PDB entry 3RZK | X-ray diffraction, 2.78 A resolution | chains A and B of the 3 polymer chains in the assembly

[Chain A]
Name: Alpha-ketoglutarate-dependent dioxygenase alkB homolog 2
From: Homo sapiens
Notes: EC 1.14.11.-
Reference sequence: Q6NS38 (ALKB2_HUMAN); residue numbers follow UniProt; this construct covers 56-261
Amino-acid sequence (209 residues; each row starts with the number of its first residue):
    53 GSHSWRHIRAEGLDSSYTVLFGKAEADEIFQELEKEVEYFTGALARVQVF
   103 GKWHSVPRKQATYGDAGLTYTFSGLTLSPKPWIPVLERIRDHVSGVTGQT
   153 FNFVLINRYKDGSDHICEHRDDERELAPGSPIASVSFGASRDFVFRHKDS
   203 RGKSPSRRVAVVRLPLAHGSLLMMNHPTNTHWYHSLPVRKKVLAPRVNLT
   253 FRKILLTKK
Disordered / not traced: 53-54, 204-206, 259-261
Construct notes: expression tag (53-55); engineered mutation Ser67 (Cys in Q6NS38), Ser165 (Cys in Q6NS38), Cys169 (Gly in Q6NS38), Ser192 (Cys in Q6NS38)
Metal / ion sites: Mn2+: His171, Asp173, His236 (together with 2-oxoglutaric acid)
Ligand contacts: 2-oxoglutaric acid (AKG): Leu157, Asn159, Tyr161, Ile168, His171, Asp173, Ser186, Phe195, Leu218, His236, Leu238, Arg248, Asn250, Thr252, Arg254
UniProt features mapped onto this chain:
  - binding site (substrate): Phe102 to Lys104, Tyr122 to Phe124, Asp174
  - binding site (2-oxoglutarate): Asn159, Tyr161, His171, His236, Arg248, Thr252, Arg254
  - binding site (Fe cation): His171, Asp173, His236
  - mutagenesis: Val101 to Gly103 (Strong decrease of activity toward N1-methyladenine adduct in both ssDNA and dsDNA substrates), Val101 (V101A: Decreases activity toward N1-methyladenine adduct in ssDNA. Has no effect on lesion repair in dsDNA; V101G: Loss of activity toward N1-methyladenine adduct in either ssDNA or dsDNA ...), Phe102 (F102A: Strong decrease of activity toward N1-methyladenine adduct. Loss of activity toward N1-methyladenine adduct in either ssDNA or dsDNA; when associated with G-101), Arg110 (R110A: Loss of activity toward N1-methyladenine adduct in either ssDNA or dsDNA), Tyr122 (Y122A: Decreases activity toward N1-methyladenine adduct in either ssDNA or dsDNA), Phe124 (F124A: Loss of activity toward N1-methyladenine adduct in either ssDNA or dsDNA), Ser125 (S125A: Strong decrease of activity toward N1-methyladenine adduct in ssDNA. Has no effect on lesion repair in dsDNA), Asp173 (D173A: Loss of activity associated with decreased rDNA transcription), Glu175 (E175A: Loss of activity), His236 (H236A: Decreases activity)
From the paper describing this entry:
  - mutagenesis - V101G/F102A: abolished catalytic activity
  - mutagenesis - V101A, F102A: decreased catalytic activity on 1-meA
  - mutagenesis - V101A, F102A: decreased catalytic activity on 3-meC

[Chain B]
Molecule: 13-nt DNA strand
Sequence (13 nucleotides; row label = number of the first residue in the row):
   259 CTGTCTXACTGCG
Modified / non-standard residues: EDA (3-[2-deoxy-ribofuranosyl]-3H-1,3,4,5a,8-pentaaza-as-indacene-5'-monophosphate) at position 265
Ligand contacts: propane-1-thiol (XL3): DA266, DC267, DT268

[Interface between chain A and chain B]
Contacting residue pairs (28; chain A residue first):
  Val101(A) - DT264(B)  phosphate contact
  Val101(A) - EDA_265(B)  phosphate contact
  Val101(A) - DA266(B)  base contact
  Phe102(A) - DT264(B)  stacking on the base
  Phe102(A) - DA266(B)  base contact
  His106(A) - DA266(B)  sugar contact
  His106(A) - DC267(B)  sugar contact
  Val108(A) - DA266(B)  phosphate contact
  Pro109(A) - DA266(B)  phosphate contact
  Pro109(A) - DC267(B)  phosphate contact
  Arg110(A) - DA266(B)  salt bridge to the phosphate
  Tyr122(A) - EDA_265(B)  base contact
  Phe124(A) - EDA_265(B)  base contact
  Ser125(A) - EDA_265(B)  hydrogen bond to the phosphate
  His167(A) - DC267(B)  salt bridge to the phosphate
  Ile168(A) - EDA_265(B)  base contact
  Ile168(A) - DA266(B)  phosphate contact
  Cys169(A) - EDA_265(B)  phosphate contact
  Cys169(A) - DA266(B)  hydrogen bond to the phosphate
  Glu170(A) - EDA_265(B)  sugar contact
  His171(A) - EDA_265(B)  sugar contact
  Arg172(A) - DC263(B)  phosphate contact
  Arg172(A) - DT264(B)  salt bridge to the phosphate
  Arg172(A) - EDA_265(B)  base contact
  Asp173(A) - EDA_265(B)  base contact
  Asp174(A) - EDA_265(B)  base contact
  Tyr235(A) - DT264(B)  hydrogen bond to the phosphate
  Arg254(A) - EDA_265(B)  base contact
Also at the interface, not in a pair above, chain A (21 interface residues in all): Val99, Leu157

[In short]
Chain A and chain B form an interface of 21 and 5 residues respectively, with 3 hydrogen bonds, 3 salt bridges
and 1 aromatic stacking contact. Polar contacts include Ser125(A)-EDA_265(B), Cys169(A)-DA266(B) and
Tyr235(A)-DT264(B). From the paper: V101A and F102A of chain A reduce catalytic activity on 1-meA; V101A and
F102A of chain A reduce catalytic activity on 3-meC.
Here chain A is Alpha-ketoglutarate-dependent dioxygenase alkB homolog 2 (Homo sapiens) and chain B is a 13-nt
DNA strand. Entry 3RZK (Duplex Interrogation by a Direct DNA Repair Protein in the Search of Damage) was
determined by X-ray diffraction together with 3RZG, 3RZH, 3RZJ, 3RZL, 3RZM, 3S57 and 3S5A from the same study.
